PDB entry 6EB0 | X-ray diffraction, 2.37 A resolution | chains A and B of the 4 polymer chains in the assembly

== Chain A (and B) ==
Protein: 4-hydroxyphenylacetate 3-monooxygenase, oxygenase subunit
Source organism: Escherichia coli (strain B / BL21-DE3)
Notes: chain B of this document is another copy of the same molecule, construct and numbering; everything in this record applies to it too
UniProt: A0A140NG21 (A0A140NG21_ECOBD); residues 2-520 here = UniProt positions 2-520
Sequence (527 residues; each row starts with the number of its first residue; numbers below 1 keep their minus sign (Met-6 is residue -6)):
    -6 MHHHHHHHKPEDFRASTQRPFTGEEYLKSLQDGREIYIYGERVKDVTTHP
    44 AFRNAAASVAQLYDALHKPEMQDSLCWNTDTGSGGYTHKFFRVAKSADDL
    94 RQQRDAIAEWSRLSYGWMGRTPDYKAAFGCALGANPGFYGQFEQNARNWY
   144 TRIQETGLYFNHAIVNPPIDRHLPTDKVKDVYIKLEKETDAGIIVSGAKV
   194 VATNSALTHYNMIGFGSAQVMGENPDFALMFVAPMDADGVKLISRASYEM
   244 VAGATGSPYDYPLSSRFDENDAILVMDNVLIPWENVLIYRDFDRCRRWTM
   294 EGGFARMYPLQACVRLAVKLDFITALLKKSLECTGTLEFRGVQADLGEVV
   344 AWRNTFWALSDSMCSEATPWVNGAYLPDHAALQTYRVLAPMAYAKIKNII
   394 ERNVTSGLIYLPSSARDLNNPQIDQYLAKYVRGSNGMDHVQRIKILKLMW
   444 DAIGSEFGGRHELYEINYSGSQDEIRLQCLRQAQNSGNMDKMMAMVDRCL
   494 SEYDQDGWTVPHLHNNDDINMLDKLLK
Disordered / not traced: -6 to 1, 520
Sequence notes: initiating methionine (-6); expression tag (-5 to 1)

== Chain A / chain B interface ==
Residue-residue contacts - 11 pairs, chain A then chain B:
  Tyr32(A) - Leu515(B)  hydrophobic
  Tyr32(A) - Leu519(B)  hydrophobic
  His42(A) - Leu519(B)
  Met243(A) - Leu519(B)  hydrophobic
  Ala247(A) - Leu518(B)  hydrophobic
  Leu515(A) - Tyr32(B)  hydrophobic
  Leu518(A) - Ala247(B)  hydrophobic
  Leu519(A) - Ile31(B)
  Leu519(A) - Tyr32(B)  hydrophobic
  Leu519(A) - His42(B)
  Leu519(A) - Met243(B)  hydrophobic
Other interface residues (no listed pair), chain A (10 interface residues in all): Ile31, Glu34, Pro43
Other interface residues (no listed pair), chain B (10 interface residues in all): Glu34, Pro43

== In short ==
The chain A/chain B interface involves 10 residues from each chain.
Chain A and chain B are both 4-hydroxyphenylacetate 3-monooxygenase, oxygenase subunit (Escherichia coli
(strain B / BL21-DE3)); the structure, Structure of 4-hydroxyphenylacetate 3-monooxygenase (hpab), oxygenase
component from escherichia coli, was determined by X-ray diffraction, deposited together with 6B1B.
